5H5F - chain A; structure by X-ray diffraction, 1.70 A resolution.

[Chain A]
Molecule: Protein arginine N-methyltransferase SFM1
From: Saccharomyces cerevisiae (strain ATCC 204508 / S288c)
Notes: EC 2.1.1.-
UniProt: Q12314 (SFM1_YEAST); residues 2-213 here = UniProt positions 2-213
Sequence (234 residues; row label = number of the first residue in the row; numbers below 1 keep their minus sign (Met-20 is residue -20)):
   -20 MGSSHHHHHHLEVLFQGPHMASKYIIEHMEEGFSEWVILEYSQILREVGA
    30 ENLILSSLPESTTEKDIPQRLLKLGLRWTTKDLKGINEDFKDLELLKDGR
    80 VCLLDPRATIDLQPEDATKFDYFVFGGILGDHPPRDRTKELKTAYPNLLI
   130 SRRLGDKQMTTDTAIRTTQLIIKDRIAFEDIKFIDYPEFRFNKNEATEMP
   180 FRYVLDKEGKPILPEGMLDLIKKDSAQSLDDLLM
Unresolved in the structure: -20 to -18, 207-213
Differences from the reference sequence: expression tag (-20 to 1)
Residues lining bound ligands: S-adenosylmethionine (SAM): Leu83, Asp84, Pro85, Val103, Phe104, Gly105, Ile107, Gly109, Asp110, Pro113, Arg114, Asp115, Arg116, Thr117, Arg131, Arg132, Leu133, Gly134, Lys136, Gln137, Met138, Thr139, Thr140, Ala143
UniProt features mapped onto this chain:
  - modified residue (Phosphoserine): Ser204, Ser207

[Overview]
Bound to chain A: S-adenosylmethionine.
Chain A is Protein arginine N-methyltransferase SFM1 (Saccharomyces cerevisiae (strain ATCC 204508 / S288c));
the structure, The crystal structure of the yeast arginine methyltransferase SFM1 complexed with SAM, was
determined by X-ray diffraction, deposited together with 5H5D and 5H5E.
